5M8G - chains B and F of the 6 polymer chains in the assembly; structure by X-ray diffraction, 2.15 A resolution.

== Chain B ==
Molecule: Tubulin beta-2B chain
From: Bos taurus
UniProt: Q6B856 (TBB2B_BOVIN); the author numbering skips numbers that UniProt does not, so the offset changes along the chain: 1-42 = UniProt 1-42; 45-360 = UniProt 43-358; 369-455 = UniProt 359-445
Chain sequence (445 residues; numbered 1 to 455; 10 numbers in that range are skipped by the numbering (no residue carries them; nothing is unmodelled there); the number before each row is that of its first residue):
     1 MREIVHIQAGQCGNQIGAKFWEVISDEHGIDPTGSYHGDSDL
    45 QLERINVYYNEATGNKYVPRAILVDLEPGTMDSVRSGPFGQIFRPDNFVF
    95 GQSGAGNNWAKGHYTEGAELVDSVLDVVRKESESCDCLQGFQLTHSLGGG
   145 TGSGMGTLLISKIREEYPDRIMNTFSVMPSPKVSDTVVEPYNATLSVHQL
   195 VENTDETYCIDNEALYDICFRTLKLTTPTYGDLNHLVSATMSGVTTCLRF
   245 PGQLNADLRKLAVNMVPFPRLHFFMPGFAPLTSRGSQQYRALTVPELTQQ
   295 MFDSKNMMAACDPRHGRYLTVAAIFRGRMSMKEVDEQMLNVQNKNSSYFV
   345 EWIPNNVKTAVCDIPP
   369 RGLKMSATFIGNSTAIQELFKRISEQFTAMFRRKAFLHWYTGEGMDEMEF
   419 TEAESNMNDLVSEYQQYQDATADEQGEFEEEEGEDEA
Unresolved in the structure: 1, 278-281, 439-455
Metal / ion sites: Mg2+: Gln11 (together with GDP); Ca2+ near Glu113 (its only coordinating residue here)
Ligand contacts:
  - 918 (5-(2-morpholin-4-yl-6-pyrrolidin-1-yl-pyrimidin-4-yl)-4-(trifluoromethyl)pyridin-2-amine): Tyr202, Val238, Cys241, Leu248, Asn249, Ala250, Lys254, Leu255, Asn258, Met259, Thr314, Val315, Ala316, Ile318, Asn349, Asn350, Val351, Lys352, Ala354, Ile378
  - GDP (guanosine-5'-diphosphate): Gly10, Gln11, Cys12, Gln15, Ile16, Asp69, Ala99, Asn101, Ser140, Gly142, Gly143, Gly144, Thr145, Gly146, Ser147, Val171, Pro173, Val177, Asp179, Glu183, Asn206, Leu209, Tyr224, Leu227, Asn228
UniProt features mapped onto this chain:
  - motif: Met1 to Ile4 (MREI motif)
  - binding site (GTP): Gln11, Glu71, Ser140, Gly144, Thr145, Gly146, Asn206, Asn228
  - binding site (Mg(2+)): Glu71
  - modified residue: Ser40 (Phosphoserine), Thr57 (Phosphothreonine), Lys60 (N6-acetyllysine), Ser174 (Phosphoserine), Thr287 (Phosphothreonine), Thr292 (Phosphothreonine), Arg320 (Omega-N-methylarginine), Glu448 (5-glutamyl polyglutamate)
  - cross-link (Glycyl lysine isopeptide (Lys-Gly)): Lys60 (interchain with G-Cter in ubiquitin), Lys326 (interchain with G-Cter in ubiquitin)
Reported in the primary citation:
  - binding site for 918: Cys241, Met259, Ala316, Lys352

== Chain F ==
Molecule: Tubulin-Tyrosine Ligase
From: Gallus gallus
UniProt: E1BQ43 (E1BQ43_CHICK); numbering as in UniProt (aligned over 1-378)
Chain sequence (384 residues; numbered 1 to 384; the number before each row is that of its first residue):
     1 MYTFVVRDENSSVYAEVSRLLLATGQWKRLRKDNPRFNLMLGERNRLPFG
    51 RLGHEPGLVQLVNYYRGADKLCRKASLVKLIKTSPELSESCTWFPESYVI
   101 YPTNLKTPVAPAQNGIRHLINNTRTDEREVFLAAYNRRREGREGNVWIAK
   151 SSAGAKGEGILISSEASELLDFIDEQGQVHVIQKYLEKPLLLEPGHRKFD
   201 IRSWVLVDHLYNIYLYREGVLRTSSEPYNSANFQDKTCHLTNHCIQKEYS
   251 KNYGRYEEGNEMFFEEFNQYLMDALNTTLENSILLQIKHIIRSCLMCIEP
   301 AISTKHLHYQSFQLFGFDFMVDEELKVWLIEVNGAPACAQKLYAELCQGI
   351 VDVAISSVFPLADTGQKTSQPTSIFIKLHHHHHH
Unresolved in the structure: 103-124, 139-143, 151-159, 176-178, 363-372, 381-384
Sequence notes: expression tag (379-384)
Metal / ion sites: Mg2+: Glu331, Asn333 (together with AMP-PCP)
Ligand contacts: AMP-PCP (ACP; phosphomethylphosphonic acid adenylate ester): Lys74, Pro95, Ile148, Lys150, Gln183, Lys184, Tyr185, Leu186, Lys198, Asp200, Arg202, Arg222, His239, Leu240, Thr241, Asn242, Asp318, Met320, Ile330, Glu331, Asn333

== Chain B / chain F interface ==
Contacting residue pairs (8):
  Arg311(B) - Arg31(F)
  Leu333(B) - Arg36(F)
  Leu333(B) - Gly57(F)
  Gln336(B) - Arg36(F)
  Asn337(B) - Met1(F)  hydrogen bond (side chain-backbone)
  Asn337(B) - Lys28(F)  hydrogen bond (backbone-side chain)
  Ser340(B) - Lys28(F)  hydrogen bond
  Ser340(B) - Leu30(F)
Interface residues without a listed pair, chain B (9 interface residues in all): Asn334, Lys338, Glu345, Asn349
Interface residues without a listed pair, chain F (10 interface residues in all): Thr3, Asn34, Glu55, Leu58

== Overview ==
The interface between chain B and chain F involves 9 residues on one side and 10 on the other; the contacts
include 3 hydrogen bonds. Among the polar pairs are Asn337(B)-Met1(F), Asn337(B)-Lys28(F) and
Ser340(B)-Lys28(F). Ligands of chain B: compound 918 and GDP. From the paper: a binding site for 918 at
Cys241(B), Met259(B) and Ala316(B) among others.
Chain B is Tubulin beta-2B chain (Bos taurus) and chain F is Tubulin-Tyrosine Ligase (Gallus gallus); the
structure, Tubulin-MTD265 complex, was determined by X-ray diffraction (same publication as 5M8D, 5JHA, 5JHB,
5M7E and 5M7G).
